Entry 5Z83 (X-ray diffraction, 1.70 A resolution); this record covers chains A and B.

[Chain A (and B)]
Name: C-6' aminotransferase
Source organism: Micromonospora echinospora
Notes: chain B of this document is another copy of the same molecule, construct and numbering; everything in this record applies to it too
Reference sequence: Q70KD9 (Q70KD9_MICEC); residues 9-416 here = UniProt positions 9-416
Amino-acid sequence (437 residues; each row starts with the number of its first residue; numbers below 1 keep their minus sign (Met-19 is residue -19)):
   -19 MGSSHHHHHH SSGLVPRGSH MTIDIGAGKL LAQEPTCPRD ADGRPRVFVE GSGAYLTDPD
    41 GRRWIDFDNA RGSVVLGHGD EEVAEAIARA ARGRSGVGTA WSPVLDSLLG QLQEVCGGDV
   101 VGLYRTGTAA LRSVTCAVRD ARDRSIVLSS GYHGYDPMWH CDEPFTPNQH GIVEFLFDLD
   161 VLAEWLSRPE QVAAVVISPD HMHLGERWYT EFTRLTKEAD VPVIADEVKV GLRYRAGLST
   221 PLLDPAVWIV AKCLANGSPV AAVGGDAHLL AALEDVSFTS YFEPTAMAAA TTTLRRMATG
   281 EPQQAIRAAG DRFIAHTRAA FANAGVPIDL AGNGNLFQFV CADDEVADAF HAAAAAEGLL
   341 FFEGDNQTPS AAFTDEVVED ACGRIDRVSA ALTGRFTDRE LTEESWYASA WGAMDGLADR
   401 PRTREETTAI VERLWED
Not modelled in the structure: -19 to 8, 417
Construct notes: initiating methionine (-19); expression tag (-18 to 8, 417)
Covalent attachments: pyridoxal phosphate (PLP) linked to Lys232
Ion coordination: Mg2+ near Asp345 (its only coordinating residue here)
Ligand contacts: pyridoxal phosphate (PLP): Thr106, Gly107, Thr108, Tyr132, His133, Gly134, Ser178, Asp206, Val208, Lys209
What the authors report for this chain:
  - binding site for pyridoxal phosphate: Lys232
  - Mg2+ coordination: Asp345
  - mutagenesis - D345L, W391A, D395L, W415A: decreased catalytic activity on GX2

[How chain A and chain B interact]
Residue-residue contacts (176):
  Leu10(A) - Leu89(B)
  Leu10(A) - Gly90(B)
  Leu10(A) - Gln93(B)
  Leu10(A) - Asp99(B)
  Leu10(A) - Val100(B)
  Leu10(A) - Val101(B)  hydrogen bond (backbone-backbone)
  Leu11(A) - Trp81(B)  hydrophobic
  Leu11(A) - Leu89(B)  hydrophobic
  Leu11(A) - Val101(B)
  Leu11(A) - Tyr261(B)
  Ala12(A) - Val100(B)  hydrophobic
  Ala12(A) - Val101(B)  hydrogen bond (backbone-backbone)
  Ala12(A) - Leu253(B)
  Ala12(A) - Glu254(B)  hydrogen bond (backbone-backbone)
  Gln13(A) - Gly102(B)
  Gln13(A) - Leu103(B)  hydrogen bond (side chain-backbone)
  Gln13(A) - Tyr104(B)
  Gln13(A) - Leu253(B)
  Gln13(A) - Val256(B)
  Gln13(A) - Tyr261(B)  hydrogen bond
  Glu14(A) - Glu254(B)
  Glu14(A) - Val256(B)
  Glu14(A) - Ser257(B)
  Pro15(A) - Ser257(B)
  Pro15(A) - Tyr261(B)  hydrophobic
  Pro15(A) - Phe262(B)  hydrophobic
  Thr16(A) - Ser257(B)  hydrogen bond (backbone-side chain)
  Thr16(A) - Phe262(B)
  Cys17(A) - Phe262(B)  hydrophobic
  Pro18(A) - Thr79(B)
  Pro25(A) - Trp81(B)  hydrophobic
  Arg26(A) - Ala80(B)
  Arg26(A) - Trp81(B)
  Val27(A) - Trp81(B)
  Phe28(A) - Ala80(B)  hydrophobic
  Phe28(A) - Trp81(B)  hydrogen bond (backbone-backbone)
  Phe28(A) - Ser82(B)
  Val29(A) - Arg74(B)
  Val29(A) - Ser75(B)
  Val29(A) - Gly76(B)  hydrogen bond (backbone-backbone)
  Glu30(A) - Gly73(B)
  Glu30(A) - Arg74(B)  salt bridge
  Glu30(A) - Val77(B)
  Gly31(A) - Arg72(B)
  Gly31(A) - Gly73(B)  hydrogen bond (backbone-backbone)
  Gly31(A) - Arg74(B)  hydrogen bond (backbone-side chain)
  Gly31(A) - Val77(B)
  Ser32(A) - Arg74(B)
  Leu36(A) - Val77(B)  hydrophobic
  Asp46(A) - Thr79(B)  hydrogen bond
  Asp48(A) - Thr79(B)
  Asn49(A) - Thr79(B)  hydrogen bond (backbone-side chain)
  Ala50(A) - Gly78(B)
  Ala50(A) - Thr79(B)  hydrogen bond (backbone-side chain)
  Ala50(A) - Thr259(B)
  Arg51(A) - Gly78(B)
  Arg51(A) - Thr79(B)  hydrogen bond (side chain-backbone)
  Arg51(A) - Phe262(B)
  Ser53(A) - Thr259(B)
  His58(A) - Val77(B)
  His58(A) - Thr79(B)
  Gly59(A) - Ala71(B)
  Gly59(A) - Arg72(B)
  Ala64(A) - Ala71(B)
  Ala64(A) - Arg72(B)
  Glu65(A) - Arg72(B)
  Ile67(A) - Ile67(B)  hydrophobic
  Ile67(A) - Ala71(B)  hydrophobic
  Ala68(A) - Ala68(B)  hydrophobic
  Ala71(A) - Gly59(B)
  Ala71(A) - Ala64(B)
  Ala71(A) - Ile67(B)  hydrophobic
  Arg72(A) - Gly31(B)
  Arg72(A) - Gly59(B)
  Arg72(A) - Glu61(B)  salt bridge
  Arg72(A) - Ala64(B)
  Arg72(A) - Glu65(B)
  Gly73(A) - Glu30(B)
  Gly73(A) - Gly31(B)  hydrogen bond (backbone-backbone)
  Arg74(A) - Val29(B)
  Arg74(A) - Glu30(B)  salt bridge
  Arg74(A) - Gly31(B)  hydrogen bond (side chain-backbone)
  Arg74(A) - Ser32(B)
  Ser75(A) - Val29(B)
  Gly76(A) - Phe28(B)
  Gly76(A) - Val29(B)  hydrogen bond (backbone-backbone)
  Val77(A) - Gly31(B)
  Val77(A) - Leu36(B)  hydrophobic
  Val77(A) - His58(B)
  Gly78(A) - Ala50(B)
  Gly78(A) - Arg51(B)
  Thr79(A) - Pro18(B)
  Thr79(A) - Asp46(B)  hydrogen bond
  Thr79(A) - Asp48(B)
  Thr79(A) - Asn49(B)
  Thr79(A) - Ala50(B)  hydrogen bond (side chain-backbone)
  Thr79(A) - Arg51(B)  hydrogen bond (backbone-side chain)
  Thr79(A) - His58(B)
  Thr79(A) - Leu340(B)
  Ala80(A) - Pro18(B)  hydrophobic
  Ala80(A) - Arg26(B)
  Ala80(A) - Phe28(B)  hydrophobic
  Trp81(A) - Leu11(B)  hydrophobic
  Trp81(A) - Pro25(B)  hydrophobic
  Trp81(A) - Arg26(B)
  Trp81(A) - Val27(B)
  Trp81(A) - Phe28(B)  hydrogen bond (backbone-backbone)
  Ser82(A) - Phe28(B)
  Pro83(A) - Val27(B)
  Pro83(A) - Phe28(B)
  Pro83(A) - Val29(B)  hydrophobic
  Leu89(A) - Leu10(B)
  Gly90(A) - Leu10(B)
  Gln93(A) - Leu10(B)
  Asp99(A) - Leu10(B)
  Val100(A) - Leu10(B)
  Val100(A) - Ala12(B)  hydrophobic
  Val101(A) - Leu10(B)  hydrogen bond (backbone-backbone)
  Val101(A) - Leu11(B)
  Val101(A) - Ala12(B)  hydrogen bond (backbone-backbone)
  Gly102(A) - Gln13(B)
  Leu103(A) - Gln13(B)  hydrogen bond (backbone-side chain)
  Tyr104(A) - Gln13(B)  hydrogen bond
  Tyr104(A) - Tyr135(B)
  Arg105(A) - Arg105(B)
  Arg105(A) - Thr106(B)
  Arg105(A) - Pro239(B)
  Thr106(A) - Arg105(B)
  Ala109(A) - Tyr135(B)
  Arg112(A) - Arg112(B)
  Arg112(A) - Asp136(B)  salt bridge
  Tyr132(A) - Ser257(B)
  Tyr135(A) - Tyr104(B)
  Tyr135(A) - Ala109(B)
  Tyr135(A) - Asp255(B)
  Tyr135(A) - Val256(B)  hydrophobic
  Tyr135(A) - Ser257(B)
  Tyr135(A) - Phe258(B)  hydrophobic
  Asp136(A) - Arg112(B)  salt bridge
  His140(A) - Asp255(B)
  Lys232(A) - Thr259(B)  hydrogen bond
  Gly237(A) - Ser260(B)
  Gly237(A) - Glu263(B)
  Pro239(A) - Arg105(B)
  Pro239(A) - Pro239(B)  hydrophobic
  Pro239(A) - Ser260(B)
  Leu253(A) - Ala12(B)
  Leu253(A) - Gln13(B)
  Leu253(A) - Glu14(B)
  Glu254(A) - Ala12(B)  hydrogen bond (backbone-backbone)
  Glu254(A) - Glu14(B)
  Asp255(A) - Tyr135(B)
  Asp255(A) - His140(B)
  Val256(A) - Gln13(B)
  Val256(A) - Glu14(B)
  Val256(A) - Tyr135(B)  hydrophobic
  Ser257(A) - Glu14(B)
  Ser257(A) - Pro15(B)
  Ser257(A) - Thr16(B)  hydrogen bond (side chain-backbone)
  Ser257(A) - Tyr135(B)
  Phe258(A) - Tyr135(B)  hydrophobic
  Thr259(A) - Ala50(B)
  Thr259(A) - Ser53(B)
  Thr259(A) - Lys232(B)  hydrogen bond
  Ser260(A) - Gly237(B)
  Ser260(A) - Pro239(B)
  Tyr261(A) - Leu11(B)
  Tyr261(A) - Gln13(B)  hydrogen bond
  Tyr261(A) - Pro15(B)  hydrophobic
  Phe262(A) - Pro15(B)  hydrophobic
  Phe262(A) - Thr16(B)
  Phe262(A) - Cys17(B)  hydrophobic
  Phe262(A) - Arg51(B)
  Glu263(A) - Gly237(B)
  Glu263(A) - Ser238(B)
  Leu340(A) - Thr79(B)
Also at the interface, not in a pair above, chain A (82 interface residues in all): Lys9, Cys116, Pro137, Met138, Ser238, Leu250, Thr265
Also at the interface, not in a pair above, chain B (82 interface residues in all): Lys9, Pro83, Tyr132, Pro137, Met138, Leu250, Thr265

[In short]
Chain A and chain B each contribute 82 residues to their interface, with 30 hydrogen bonds and 5 salt bridges.
Polar pairs include Glu30(A)-Arg74(B), Arg72(A)-Glu61(B) and Arg112(A)-Asp136(B). From the paper: a binding
site for pyridoxal phosphate at Lys232(A); D345L, W391A and D395L of chain A, among others, reduce catalytic
activity on GX2.
Both chains are C-6' aminotransferase (Micromonospora echinospora). Entry 5Z83 (Crystal structure of GenB1
from Micromonospora echinospora in complex with PLP (internal aldimine)) was determined by X-ray diffraction
(same publication as 5Z8K).
